PDB entry 7Q5Y | X-ray diffraction, 2.70 A resolution | chains D and F of the 6 polymer chains in the assembly

[Chain D]
Protein: NADH-quinone oxidoreductase subunit I
From: Aquifex aeolicus (strain VF5)
Notes: EC 7.1.1.-
UniProt: O67337 (NUOI1_AQUAE); numbering as in UniProt (aligned over 1-201)
Sequence (201 residues; each row starts with the number of its first residue):
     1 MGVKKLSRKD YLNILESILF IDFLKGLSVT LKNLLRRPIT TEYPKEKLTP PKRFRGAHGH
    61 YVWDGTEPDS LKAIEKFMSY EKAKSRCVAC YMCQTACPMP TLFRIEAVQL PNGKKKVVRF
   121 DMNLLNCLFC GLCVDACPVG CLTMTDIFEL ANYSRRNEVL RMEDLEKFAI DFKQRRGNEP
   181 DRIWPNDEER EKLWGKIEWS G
Unresolved in the structure: 1-4
Ion coordination: 4Fe-4S cluster Fe site 1: Cys87, Cys90, Cys93, Cys137; 4Fe-4S cluster Fe site 2: Cys97, Cys127, Cys130, Cys133
Small-molecule neighbours:
  - 4Fe-4S cluster (SF4), molecule 1: His58, Cys97, Pro98, Leu102, Phe103, Met122, Cys127, Leu128, Phe129, Cys130, Gly131, Leu132, Cys133, Met144
  - 4Fe-4S cluster (SF4), molecule 2: His60, Cys87, Val88, Ala89, Cys90, Tyr91, Met92, Cys93, Ile105, Phe120, Ala136, Cys137, Pro138, Val139, Cys141, Leu142
Swiss-Prot annotation at these positions:
  - binding site ([4Fe-4S] cluster): Cys87, Cys90, Cys93, Cys97, Cys127, Cys130, Cys133, Cys137

[Chain F]
Protein: NADH-quinone oxidoreductase subunit B
From: Aquifex aeolicus (strain VF5)
Notes: EC 7.1.1.-
UniProt: O67334 (NUOB_AQUAE); residues 1-179 here = UniProt positions 1-179
Sequence (179 residues; row label = number of the first residue in the row):
     1 MVAINSNGFV TTTVEELLRW GRRNSLWPVT IGLACCAIEM MHTAASRFDL DRLGVIFRAS
    61 PRQADVLIVA GTVVNKVAPM LKLIWDQMPD PKWCISMGGC ASAGGPFPTY STLQGVDRII
   121 PVDVYIPGCP PTPQGLIYGI LQLQRKIKEQ GITKYDKLFA DFNREIEKEG IFVPRELKV
Unresolved in the structure: 1-19, 155-179
Ion coordination: 4Fe-4S cluster Fe: Cys35, Cys36, Cys100, Cys129
Small-molecule neighbours: 4Fe-4S cluster (SF4): Ala34, Cys35, Cys36, Gly71, Thr72, Gly98, Gly99, Cys100, Pro106, Phe107, Gly128, Cys129, Pro130
Swiss-Prot annotation at these positions:
  - binding site ([4Fe-4S] cluster): Cys35, Cys36, Cys100, Cys129

[Interface between chain D and chain F]
Pairs across the interface (62):
  Ile39(D) - Ser46(F)
  Ile39(D) - Arg47(F)
  Thr40(D) - Ser46(F)  hydrogen bond (side chain-backbone)
  Thr40(D) - Arg47(F)
  Thr40(D) - Asp49(F)
  Thr41(D) - Arg47(F)  hydrogen bond (backbone-backbone)
  Thr41(D) - Phe48(F)
  Glu42(D) - Asp49(F)
  Glu42(D) - Arg52(F)
  Tyr43(D) - Gln134(F)
  Tyr43(D) - Ile137(F)  hydrophobic
  Tyr43(D) - Tyr138(F)
  Pro44(D) - Leu141(F)  hydrophobic
  Lys45(D) - Arg52(F)
  Lys47(D) - Gln134(F)
  Leu48(D) - Arg47(F)
  Leu48(D) - Gln134(F)  hydrogen bond (backbone-side chain)
  Phe54(D) - Thr132(F)
  Met99(D) - Gly105(F)
  Met99(D) - Pro106(F)
  Met99(D) - Pro108(F)
  Leu125(D) - Gly99(F)
  Leu125(D) - Ser102(F)
  Leu125(D) - Ala103(F)  hydrophobic
  Leu125(D) - Gly105(F)
  Leu125(D) - Pro127(F)  hydrophobic
  Asn126(D) - Ala103(F)
  Asn126(D) - Gly105(F)  hydrogen bond (side chain-backbone)
  Cys127(D) - Cys129(F)
  Leu128(D) - Pro106(F)  hydrophobic
  Leu128(D) - Cys129(F)
  Phe129(D) - Gly128(F)
  Phe129(D) - Cys129(F)
  Phe148(D) - Thr132(F)
  Phe148(D) - Gln134(F)
  Phe148(D) - Gly135(F)
  Glu149(D) - Tyr138(F)
  Leu150(D) - Pro127(F)
  Leu150(D) - Tyr138(F)
  Ala151(D) - Tyr125(F)
  Ala151(D) - Pro127(F)
  Ala151(D) - Tyr138(F)
  Ala151(D) - Gly139(F)
  Ala151(D) - Gln142(F)  hydrogen bond (backbone-side chain)
  Asn152(D) - Val124(F)
  Asn152(D) - Tyr125(F)  hydrogen bond (backbone-backbone)
  Tyr153(D) - Asp123(F)
  Tyr153(D) - Val124(F)  hydrophobic
  Tyr153(D) - Tyr125(F)
  Tyr153(D) - Gln142(F)  hydrogen bond (side chain-backbone)
  Tyr153(D) - Arg145(F)
  Tyr153(D) - Lys146(F)
  Ser154(D) - Tyr125(F)
  Arg155(D) - Ser102(F)  hydrogen bond (side chain-backbone)
  Arg155(D) - Ala103(F)
  Arg155(D) - Gln114(F)  hydrogen bond (side chain-backbone)
  Arg155(D) - Gly115(F)
  Arg155(D) - Asp117(F)  salt bridge
  Arg155(D) - Tyr125(F)
  Glu158(D) - Pro127(F)
  Arg190(D) - Arg47(F)
  Leu193(D) - Arg47(F)
Also at the interface, not in a pair above, chain D (28 interface residues in all): Glu189
Also at the interface, not in a pair above, chain F (34 interface residues in all): Leu53, Gly104, Arg118, Ile126

[In short]
28 residues of chain D face 34 of chain F across their interface, with 9 hydrogen bonds and 1 salt bridge.
Polar contacts include Arg155(D)-Asp117(F), Thr40(D)-Ser46(F) and Leu48(D)-Gln134(F). Chain D binds 4Fe-4S
cluster. Bound to chain F: 4Fe-4S cluster.
Chain D is NADH-quinone oxidoreductase subunit I and chain F is NADH-quinone oxidoreductase subunit B, both
from Aquifex aeolicus (strain VF5); the structure, Structure of NADH:ubichinon oxidoreductase (complex I) of
the hyperthermophilic eubacterium Aquifex aeolicus, was determined by X-ray diffraction.
